6ID4 - chains A and L of the 5 polymer chains in the assembly; structure by X-ray diffraction, 2.40 A resolution.

[Chain A]
Protein: MHC class I antigen
Source organism: Homo sapiens
Reference sequence: F6IQY1 (F6IQY1_HUMAN); residues 1-275 here correspond to UniProt positions 25-299 (UniProt number = residue number + 24)
Chain sequence (276 residues; numbered 0 to 275; the number before each row is that of its first residue; numbering starts at 0):
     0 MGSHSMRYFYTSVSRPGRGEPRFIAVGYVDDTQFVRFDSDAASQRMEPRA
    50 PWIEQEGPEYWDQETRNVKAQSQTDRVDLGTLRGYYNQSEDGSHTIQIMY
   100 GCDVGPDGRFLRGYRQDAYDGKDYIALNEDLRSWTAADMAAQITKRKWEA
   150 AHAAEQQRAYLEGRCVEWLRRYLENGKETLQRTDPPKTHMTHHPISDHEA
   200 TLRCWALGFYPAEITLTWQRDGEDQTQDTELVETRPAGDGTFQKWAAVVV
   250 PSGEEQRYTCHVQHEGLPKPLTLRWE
Unresolved in the structure: 0, 275
Construct notes: initiating methionine (0)
Disulfides: Cys101-Cys164
Reported in the primary citation:
  - conformationally variable residues: Gly16 to Glu19
  - mutagenesis - D90A: abolished binding to 2E3
  - specificity-determining residues: Arg14, Asp90

[Chain L]
Protein: Light chain
Source organism: Homo sapiens
Chain sequence (221 residues; row label = number of the first residue in the row):
     1 QAVLTQPSSLSASPGASASLTCTLRSGINVGPYNIYWYQQKPGSPPQYLM
    51 RYKSDPDKHQGSAVPSRFSGSKDASANAGILLISGLQSEDEADYYCMIWH
   101 NNAWVFGGGTKLTVLGQPKAAPSVTLFPPSSEELQANKATLVCLISDFYP
   151 GAVTVAWKADSSPVKAGVETTTPSKQSNNKYAASSYLSLTPEQWKSHKSY
   201 SCQVTHEGSTVEKTVAPTECS
Unresolved in the structure: 1, 218-221
Disulfides: Cys22-Cys96, Cys143-Cys202

[Interface between chain A and chain L]
Residue-residue contacts (7; chain A residue first):
  Pro15(A) - Trp99(L)
  Gly16(A) - Trp99(L)
  Gly16(A) - Trp104(L)  hydrogen bond (backbone-side chain)
  Ser88(A) - Pro32(L)
  Asp90(A) - Pro32(L)
  Asp90(A) - Tyr33(L)
  Asp90(A) - Asn34(L)  hydrogen bond (side chain-backbone)
Other interface residues (no listed pair), chain A (5 interface residues in all): Glu89
From the paper, about this interface:
  - epitope / paratope residues, chain A: Asp90(A)

[In short]
Chain A and chain L each contribute 5 residues to their interface; the contacts include 2 hydrogen bonds.
Polar pairs include Gly16(A)-Trp104(L) and Asp90(A)-Asn34(L). From the paper: D90A of chain A abolishes
binding to 2E3; the epitope/paratope residue Asp90(A).
Here chain A is MHC class I antigen and chain L is Light chain, both from Homo sapiens. Entry 6ID4 (Defining
the structural basis for human alloantibody binding to human leukocyte antigen allele HLA-A*11:01) was
determined by X-ray diffraction.
